PDB entry 1KF5 | X-ray diffraction, 1.15 A resolution | chain A

Chain A:
Protein: pancreatic ribonuclease
Source organism: Bos taurus
Notes: EC 3.1.27.5
Reference sequence: P61823 (RNAS1_BOVIN); residues 1-124 here correspond to UniProt positions 27-150 (UniProt number = residue number + 26)
Chain sequence (124 residues; numbered 1 to 124; the number before each row is that of its first residue):
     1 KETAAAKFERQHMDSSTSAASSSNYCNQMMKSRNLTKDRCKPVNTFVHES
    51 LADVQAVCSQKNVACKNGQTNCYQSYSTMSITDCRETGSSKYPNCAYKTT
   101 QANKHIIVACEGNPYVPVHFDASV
Cystine bridges: Cys26-Cys84, Cys40-Cys95, Cys58-Cys110, Cys65-Cys72
UniProt features mapped onto this chain:
  - active site: His12 (Proton acceptor), His119 (Proton donor)
  - binding site (substrate): Lys7, Arg10, Lys41 to Thr45, Lys66, Arg85
  - glycosylation: Lys1 (N-linked (Glc) (glycation) lysine), Lys7 (N-linked (Glc) (glycation) lysine), Asn34 (N-linked (GlcNAc...) asparagine), Lys37 (N-linked (Glc) (glycation) lysine), Lys41 (N-linked (Glc) (glycation) lysine)

Overview:
Curated annotation (UniProt) lists active-site residues His12 and His119 and 9 substrate-binding residues.
Chain A is pancreatic ribonuclease (Bos taurus); the structure, Atomic Resolution Structure of RNase A at pH
7.1, was determined by X-ray diffraction together with 1KF2, 1KF3, 1KF4, 1KF7 and 1KF8 from the same study.
